PDB entry 7D4K | X-ray diffraction, 1.80 A resolution | chains A and B

== Chain A (and B) ==
Protein: Flavin-containing monooxygenase FMO
From: Candidatus Pelagibacter sp. HTCC7211
Notes: chain B of this document is another copy of the same molecule, construct and numbering; everything in this record applies to it too
UniProt: B6BQB2 (B6BQB2_9PROT); numbering as in UniProt (aligned over 1-444)
Sequence (464 residues; row label = number of the first residue in the row; numbers below 1 keep their minus sign (Met-19 is residue -19)):
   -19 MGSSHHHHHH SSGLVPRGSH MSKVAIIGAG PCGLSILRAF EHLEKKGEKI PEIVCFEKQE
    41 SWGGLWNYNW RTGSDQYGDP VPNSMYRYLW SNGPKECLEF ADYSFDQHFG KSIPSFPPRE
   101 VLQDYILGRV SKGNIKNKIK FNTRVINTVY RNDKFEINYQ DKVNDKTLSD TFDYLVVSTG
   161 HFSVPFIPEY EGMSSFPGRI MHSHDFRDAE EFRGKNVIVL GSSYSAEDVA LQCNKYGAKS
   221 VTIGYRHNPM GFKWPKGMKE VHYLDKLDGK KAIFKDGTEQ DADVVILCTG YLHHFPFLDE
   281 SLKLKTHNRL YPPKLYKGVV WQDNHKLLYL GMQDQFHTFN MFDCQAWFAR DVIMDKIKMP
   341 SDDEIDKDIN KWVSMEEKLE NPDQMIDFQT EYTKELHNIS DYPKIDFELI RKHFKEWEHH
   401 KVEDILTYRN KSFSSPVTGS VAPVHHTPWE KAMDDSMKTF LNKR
Disordered / not traced: -19 to 0 (chain B: -19 to 1, 442-444)
Differences from the reference sequence: expression tag (-19 to 0)
Swiss-Prot annotation at these positions:
  - binding site (FAD): Cys12, Glu37, Gln39, Leu45, Trp46, Asn72, Val125, Gln315, Thr318
  - binding site (NADP(+)): Trp70, Asn72, Tyr170, Ser202, Ser203, Ser205, Arg226, His227, Asn288, Arg409
  - mutagenesis: Glu37 (E37A: Retains 15% of wild-type activity with DMS as substrate), Trp46 (W46A: Retains 10% of wild-type activity with DMS as substrate), Trp70 (W70A: Loss of activity), Asn72 (N72A: Retains 40% of wild-type activity with DMS as substrate), Tyr170 (Y170A: Retains 5% of wild-type activity with DMS as substrate; Y170F: Retains 10% of wild-type activity with DMS as substrate), Ser203 (S203A: Retains 20% of wild-type activity with DMS as substrate), Arg226 (R226A: Retains 20% of wild-type activity with DMS as substrate), His227 (H227A: Retains 60% of wild-type activity with DMS as substrate), Asn288 (N288A: Retains 30% of wild-type activity with DMS as substrate), Asp314 (D314A: Retains 45% of wild-type activity with DMS as substrate; D314E: Increases wild-type activity with DMS as substrate), Gln315 (Q315A: Retains 5% of wild-type activity with DMS as substrate), Thr318 (T318A: Retains 5% of wild-type activity with DMS as substrate), 1 further mutagenesis entry in UniProt
Small-molecule neighbours:
  - FAD (flavin-adenine dinucleotide): Ile7, Gly8, Ala9, Gly10, Pro11, Cys12, Gly13, Phe36, Glu37, Lys38, Gln39, Gly44, Leu45, Trp46, Pro62, Ser64, Met65, Leu69, Trp70, Ser71, Asn72, Leu78, Thr123, Arg124, Val125, Ser158, Thr159, Gly160, Phe162, Ser163, Phe277, Gly311, Gln315, Thr318, Phe319, Phe322
  - NADP (NAP; NADP nicotinamide-adenine-dinucleotide phosphate): Tyr66, Leu69, Trp70, Ser71, Asn72, Phe162, Phe166, Pro168, Tyr170, Leu200, Gly201, Ser202, Ser203, Tyr204, Ser205, Ala206, Asp208, Arg226, His227, Cys268, Thr269, Gly270, Tyr271, Asn288, Gln315, Arg409
From the paper describing this entry:
  - binding site for NADP: Trp70, Asn72, Tyr170, Ser202, Ser203, Ser205, Arg226, His227, Asn288, Gln315, Arg409
  - binding site for flavin-adenine dinucleotide: Gly10, Glu37, Leu45, Trp46, Asn72, Val125, Gly160, Ser163, Gln315, Thr318
  - mutagenesis - N72A, S203A, R226A, H227A, N288A, D314A, R409A: decreased binding to NADPH
  - mutagenesis - D314A: decreased catalytic activity
  - mutagenesis - D314E: unchanged catalytic activity on NADPH

== How chain A and chain B interact ==
Pairs across the interface (61; chain A residue first):
  Tyr48(A) - Ser174(B)
  Trp50(A) - Ile167(B)  hydrophobic
  Trp50(A) - Pro168(B)
  Trp50(A) - Glu169(B)  hydrogen bond
  Trp50(A) - Met173(B)  hydrophobic
  Trp50(A) - Ser174(B)
  Trp50(A) - Ile180(B)  hydrophobic
  Arg51(A) - Ile167(B)  hydrogen bond (side chain-backbone)
  Arg51(A) - Glu169(B)
  Ser54(A) - Pro165(B)
  Ser54(A) - Ile167(B)
  Asp55(A) - Pro165(B)
  Gln56(A) - Phe166(B)
  Gln56(A) - Ile167(B)
  Gln56(A) - Leu272(B)
  Tyr57(A) - Leu272(B)
  Tyr57(A) - His274(B)
  Gly58(A) - Val164(B)
  Gly58(A) - Leu272(B)
  Gly58(A) - His274(B)
  Arg67(A) - Ser174(B)
  Arg67(A) - Ser175(B)  hydrogen bond (side chain-backbone)
  Asp145(A) - Lys285(B)
  Lys146(A) - Glu280(B)
  Thr147(A) - Glu280(B)  hydrogen bond
  Val164(A) - Gly58(B)
  Pro165(A) - Ser54(B)
  Pro165(A) - Asp55(B)
  Phe166(A) - Gln56(B)
  Ile167(A) - Trp50(B)  hydrophobic
  Ile167(A) - Arg51(B)  hydrogen bond (backbone-side chain)
  Ile167(A) - Ser54(B)
  Ile167(A) - Gln56(B)
  Pro168(A) - Trp50(B)
  Glu169(A) - Trp50(B)  hydrogen bond
  Glu169(A) - Arg51(B)
  Met173(A) - Trp50(B)  hydrophobic
  Ser174(A) - Tyr48(B)
  Ser174(A) - Trp50(B)
  Ser174(A) - Arg67(B)
  Ser175(A) - Arg67(B)  hydrogen bond (backbone-side chain)
  Phe176(A) - Asp188(B)
  Pro177(A) - Arg67(B)
  Pro177(A) - Asp188(B)
  Pro177(A) - Glu190(B)
  Arg179(A) - Arg179(B)
  Arg179(A) - Glu191(B)
  Ile180(A) - Trp50(B)  hydrophobic
  Asp188(A) - Phe176(B)
  Asp188(A) - Pro177(B)
  Glu190(A) - Pro177(B)
  Glu191(A) - Arg179(B)
  Leu272(A) - Gln56(B)
  Leu272(A) - Tyr57(B)
  Leu272(A) - Gly58(B)
  His274(A) - Tyr57(B)
  His274(A) - Gly58(B)
  Glu280(A) - Asp145(B)
  Glu280(A) - Lys146(B)  salt bridge
  Glu280(A) - Thr147(B)  hydrogen bond
  Lys285(A) - Asp145(B)
Interface residues without a listed pair, chain A (37 interface residues in all): Thr52, Gly53, Gly178, Lys195, Lys283
Interface residues without a listed pair, chain B (37 interface residues in all): Thr52, Gly53, Tyr68, Gly178, Lys195

== Summary ==
Chain A and chain B each contribute 37 residues to their interface, with 8 hydrogen bonds and 1 salt bridge.
Polar pairs include Glu280(A)-Lys146(B), Trp50(A)-Glu169(B) and Arg51(A)-Ile167(B). From the paper: a binding
site for NADP at Trp70(A), Asn72(A) and Tyr170(A) among others; N72A, S203A and R226A of chain A, among
others, reduce binding to NADPH; 8 substitutions were tested in all.
Both chains are Flavin-containing monooxygenase FMO (Candidatus Pelagibacter sp. HTCC7211). Entry 7D4K
(Crystal structure of Tmm from Pelagibacter sp. strain HTCC7211) was determined by X-ray diffraction (same
publication as 7D4M and 7D4N).
